Entry 5ZXH (X-ray diffraction, 2.80 A resolution); this record covers chains A and F of the 6 polymer chains in the assembly.

Chain A:
Protein: Tubulin alpha-1B chain
Organism: Sus scrofa
Reference sequence: Q2XVP4 (TBA1B_PIG); numbering as in UniProt (aligned over 1-450)
Chain sequence (450 residues; row label = number of the first residue in the row):
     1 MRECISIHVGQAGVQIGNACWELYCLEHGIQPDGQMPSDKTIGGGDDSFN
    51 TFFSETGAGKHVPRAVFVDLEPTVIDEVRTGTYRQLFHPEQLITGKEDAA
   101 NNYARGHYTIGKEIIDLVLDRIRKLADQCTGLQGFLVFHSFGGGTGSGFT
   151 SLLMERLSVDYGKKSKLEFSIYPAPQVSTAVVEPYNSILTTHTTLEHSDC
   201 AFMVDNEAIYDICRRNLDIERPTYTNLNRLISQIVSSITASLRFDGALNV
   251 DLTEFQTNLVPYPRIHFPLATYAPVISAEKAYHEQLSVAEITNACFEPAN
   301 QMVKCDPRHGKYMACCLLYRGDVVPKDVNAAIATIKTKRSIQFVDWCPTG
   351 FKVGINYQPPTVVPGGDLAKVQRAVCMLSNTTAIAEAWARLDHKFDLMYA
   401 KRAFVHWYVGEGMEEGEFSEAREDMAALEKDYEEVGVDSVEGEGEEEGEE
Unresolved in the structure: 438-450
Bound ions: Ca2+: D39, T41, G44, E55
Residues lining bound ligands: GTP (guanosine-5'-triphosphate): G10, Q11, A12, Q15, I16, D69, D98, A99, A100, N101, N102, S140, G142, G143, G144, T145, G146, I171, P173, A174, V177, S178, E183, N206, Y224, L227, N228, I231
Swiss-Prot annotation at these positions:
  - motif: M1 to C4 (MREC motif)
  - active site: E254
  - binding site (GTP): G10, Q11, A12, Q15, E71, A99, S140, G143, G144, T145, G146, T179, E183, N206, Y224, N228, L252
  - binding site (Mg(2+)): E71
  - modified residue: K40 (N6,N6,N6-trimethyllysine), S48 (Phosphoserine), S232 (Phosphoserine), Y282 (3'-nitrotyrosine), R339 (Omega-N-methylarginine), S439 (Phosphoserine), E443 (5-glutamyl polyglutamate), E445 (5-glutamyl polyglutamate)
  - cross-link (Glycyl lysine isopeptide (Lys-Gly)): K326 (interchain with G-Cter in ubiquitin), K370 (interchain with G-Cter in ubiquitin)

Chain F:
Protein: Tubulin tyrosine ligase
Organism: Gallus gallus
Reference sequence: E1BQ43 (E1BQ43_CHICK); numbering as in UniProt (aligned over 1-378)
Chain sequence (384 residues; numbered 1 to 384; the number before each row is that of its first residue):
     1 MYTFVVRDENSSVYAEVSRLLLATGQWKRLRKDNPRFNLMLGERNRLPFG
    51 RLGHEPGLVQLVNYYRGADKLCRKASLVKLIKTSPELSESCTWFPESYVI
   101 YPTNLKTPVAPAQNGIRHLINNTRTDEREVFLAAYNRRREGREGNVWIAK
   151 SSAGAKGEGILISSEASELLDFIDEQGQVHVIQKYLEKPLLLEPGHRKFD
   201 IRSWVLVDHLYNIYLYREGVLRTSSEPYNSANFQDKTCHLTNHCIQKEYS
   251 KNYGRYEEGNEMFFEEFNQYLMDALNTTLENSILLQIKHIIRSCLMCIEP
   301 AISTKHLHYQSFQLFGFDFMVDEELKVWLIEVNGAPACAQKLYAELCQGI
   351 VDVAISSVFPLADTGQKTSQPTSIFIKLHHHHHH
Unresolved in the structure: 103-143, 152-158, 167-179, 248-251, 363-372
Differences from the reference sequence: expression tag (379-384)
Residues lining bound ligands: AMP-PCP (ACP; phosphomethylphosphonic acid adenylate ester): K74, I148, K150, Q183, K184, Y185, L186, K198, D200, R202, R222, H239, L240, T241, N242, D318, M320, I330, E331, N333

Interface between chain A and chain F:
Residue-residue contacts (22):
  Q176(A) - P56(F)
  E207(A) - H54(F)  salt bridge
  E297(A) - H306(F)  salt bridge
  P298(A) - L307(F)  hydrophobic
  K304(A) - H54(F)
  C305(A) - H308(F)
  D306(A) - R66(F)
  D306(A) - L307(F)
  R308(A) - P300(F)  hydrogen bond (side chain-backbone)
  R308(A) - A301(F)
  R308(A) - I302(F)
  R308(A) - S303(F)  hydrogen bond (side chain-backbone)
  H309(A) - R66(F)  hydrogen bond (side chain-backbone)
  H309(A) - A301(F)  hydrogen bond (side chain-backbone)
  K338(A) - P300(F)
  S340(A) - A301(F)
  E386(A) - G50(F)
  E386(A) - R66(F)  salt bridge
  R390(A) - G50(F)
  R390(A) - H54(F)
  H393(A) - R51(F)
  E433(A) - R46(F)  salt bridge
Also at the interface, not in a pair above, chain F (16 interface residues in all): G53, G67, E299

In short:
Chain A and chain F form an interface of 15 and 16 residues respectively, with 4 hydrogen bonds and 4 salt
bridges. Polar pairs include E207(A)-H54(F), E297(A)-H306(F) and E386(A)-R66(F). Ligands of chain A: GTP.
Chain F binds AMP-PCP.
Here chain A is Tubulin alpha-1B chain (Sus scrofa) and chain F is Tubulin tyrosine ligase (Gallus gallus).
Entry 5ZXH (The structure of MT189-tubulin complex) was determined by X-ray diffraction.
